Entry 4QWB (X-ray diffraction, 1.80 A resolution); this record covers chains A and C of the 3 polymer chains in the assembly.

# Chain A
Molecule: DNA polymerase IV
Organism: Sulfolobus solfataricus
Notes: EC 2.7.7.7; fragment: Dpo4
UniProt: Q97W02 (DPO4_SULSO); residue numbers follow UniProt; this construct covers 1-343
Sequence (343 residues; each row starts with the number of its first residue):
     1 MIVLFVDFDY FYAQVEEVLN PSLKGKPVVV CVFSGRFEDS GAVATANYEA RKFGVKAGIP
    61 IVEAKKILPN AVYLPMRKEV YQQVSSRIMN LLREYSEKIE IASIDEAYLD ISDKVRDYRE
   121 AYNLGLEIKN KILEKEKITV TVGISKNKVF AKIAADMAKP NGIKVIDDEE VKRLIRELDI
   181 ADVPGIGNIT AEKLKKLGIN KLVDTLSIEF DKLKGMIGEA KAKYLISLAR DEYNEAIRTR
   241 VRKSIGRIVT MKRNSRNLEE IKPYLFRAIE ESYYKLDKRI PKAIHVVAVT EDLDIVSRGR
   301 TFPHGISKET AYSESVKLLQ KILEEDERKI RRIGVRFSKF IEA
Differences from the reference sequence: engineered mutation Ala236 (Pro in Q97W02)
Swiss-Prot annotation at these positions:
  - active site: Glu106
  - binding site (Mg(2+)): Asp7, Asp105
  - site: Tyr12 (Substrate discrimination)
  - mutagenesis: Asp105 to Glu106 (Loss of function)
Ion coordination: Ca2+ site 1: Asp7, Phe8, Asp105 (together with deoxycytidine diphosphate); Ca2+ site 2: Asp7, Glu106 (shared with 1 residue of chain B); Ca2+ site 3: Ala181, Ile186
Residues lining bound ligands: deoxycytidine diphosphate (YYY): Asp7, Phe8, Asp9, Tyr10, Phe11, Tyr12, Ala44, Thr45, Arg51, Ala57, Ile104, Asp105, Lys159

# Chain C
Molecule: 18-nt DNA strand
Sequence (18 nucleotides; row label = number of the first residue in the row):
     1 TTCAGGAGTC CTGTAGCC
Not modelled in the structure: 1-3

# Chain A / chain C interface
Pairs across the interface (36):
  Val32(A) with DG5(C), base contact; DG6(C), sugar contact
  Ser34(A) with DG6(C), phosphate contact
  Phe37(A) with DA4(C), phosphate contact
  Ser40(A) with DA4(C), phosphate contact
  Gly41(A) with DA4(C), hydrogen bond to the phosphate; DG5(C), sugar contact
  Ala42(A) with DG5(C), base contact
  Ala44(A) with DG5(C), base contact
  Gly58(A) with DG5(C), base contact
  Pro60(A) with DA4(C), sugar contact
  Lys78(A) with DA7(C), sugar contact
  Gly218(A) with DT12(C), phosphate contact
  Glu219(A) with DT12(C), hydrogen bond to the phosphate
  Ala220(A) with DC11(C), phosphate contact; DT12(C), hydrogen bond to the phosphate
  Arg238(A) with DC10(C), salt bridge to the phosphate
  Arg242(A) with DG8(C), hydrogen bond to the phosphate; DT9(C), salt bridge to the phosphate
  Lys243(A) with DT9(C), hydrogen bond to the phosphate; DC10(C), salt bridge to the phosphate
  Ser244(A) with DG8(C), sugar contact; DT9(C), hydrogen bond to the phosphate
  Ile245(A) with DG8(C), phosphate contact
  Gly246(A) with DG8(C), hydrogen bond to the phosphate
  Arg247(A) with DG6(C), phosphate contact; DA7(C), salt bridge to the phosphate
  Ile248(A) with DG6(C), sugar contact; DA7(C), hydrogen bond to the phosphate
  Thr250(A) with DG6(C), hydrogen bond to the phosphate
  Leu293(A) with DA4(C), base contact
  Arg331(A) with DG5(C), salt bridge to the phosphate
  Arg332(A) with DG5(C), salt bridge to the phosphate; DG6(C), salt bridge to the phosphate
  Arg336(A) with DA7(C), sugar contact; DG8(C), salt bridge to the phosphate
Other interface residues (no listed pair), chain A (32 interface residues in all): Phe33, Asp39, Val43, Met76, Val241, Val249

# In short
Chain A and chain C form an interface of 32 and 9 residues respectively, with 9 hydrogen bonds and 8 salt
bridges. Polar contacts include Gly41(A)-DA4(C), Glu219(A)-DT12(C) and Ala220(A)-DT12(C). Chain A binds
deoxycytidine diphosphate.
Chain A is DNA polymerase IV (Sulfolobus solfataricus) and chain C is an 18-nt DNA strand; the structure,
CRYSTAL STRUCTURE of DPO4 LINKER REGION P236A MUTANT WITH AN INCOMING D-dCDP, was determined by X-ray
diffraction together with 4QW8, 4QW9, 4QWA, 4QWC, 4QWD and 4QWE from the same study.
